PDB entry 6GIQ | electron microscopy, 3.23 A resolution | chains a and c of the 32 polymer chains in the assembly

[Chain a]
Name: Cytochrome c oxidase subunit 1
Source organism: Saccharomyces cerevisiae (strain ATCC 204508 / S288c)
Notes: EC 7.1.1.9
UniProt: P00401 (COX1_YEAST); residue numbers follow UniProt; this construct covers 1-534
Chain sequence (534 residues; each row starts with the number of its first residue):
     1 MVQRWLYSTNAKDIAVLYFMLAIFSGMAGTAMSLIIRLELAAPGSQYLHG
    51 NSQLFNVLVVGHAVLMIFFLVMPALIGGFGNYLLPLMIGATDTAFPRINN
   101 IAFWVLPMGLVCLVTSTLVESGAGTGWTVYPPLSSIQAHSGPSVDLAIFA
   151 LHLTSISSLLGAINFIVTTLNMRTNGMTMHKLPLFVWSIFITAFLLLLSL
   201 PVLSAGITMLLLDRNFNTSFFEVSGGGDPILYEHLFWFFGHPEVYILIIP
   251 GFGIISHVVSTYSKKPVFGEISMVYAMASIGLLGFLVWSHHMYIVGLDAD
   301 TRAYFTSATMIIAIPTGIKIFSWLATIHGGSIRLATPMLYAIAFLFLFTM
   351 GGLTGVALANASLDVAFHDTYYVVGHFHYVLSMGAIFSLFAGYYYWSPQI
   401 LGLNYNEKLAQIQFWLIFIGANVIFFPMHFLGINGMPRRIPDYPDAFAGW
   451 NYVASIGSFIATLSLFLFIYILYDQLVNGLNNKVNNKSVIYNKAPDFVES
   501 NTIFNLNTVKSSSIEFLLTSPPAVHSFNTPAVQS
Not modelled in the structure: 1-12
Bound ions: heme a Fe: His62, His378; Cu ion: His241, His291
Residues lining bound ligands:
  - heme a (HEA), molecule 1: Phe19, Ile23, Gly26, Met27, Thr30, Ser33, Ile36, Arg37, Val59, His62, Ala63, Met66, Ile67, Leu70, Val71, Trp127, Tyr371, Val374, Phe377, His378, Leu381, Ser382, Ile386, Leu389, Phe390, Ile417, Ile424, Phe425, Arg438, Arg439, Ser458, Ala461, Leu465, Phe468
  - heme a (HEA), molecule 2: Trp127, Trp237, Val244, Tyr245, Leu247, Ile248, His290, His291, Thr309, Ile312, Ala313, Thr316, Gly317, Ile320, Phe321, Phe348, Thr349, Gly352, Leu353, Gly355, Val356, Leu358, Ala359, Asp364, Phe367, His368, Asp369, Val373, His376, Phe377, Val380, Leu381, Arg438
Curated features (UniProtKB/Swiss-Prot):
  - binding site (Ca(2+)): Glu39, Ala42, Gly44, Pro441
  - binding site (Fe(II)-heme a): His62, His378
  - binding site (Cu cation): His241, His290, His291
  - binding site (O2): Tyr245
  - binding site (Mg(2+)): His368, Asp369
  - binding site (heme a3): His376
  - cross-link: His241 to Tyr245 (1'-histidyl-3'-tyrosine (His-Tyr))

[Chain c]
Name: Cytochrome c oxidase subunit 3
Source organism: Saccharomyces cerevisiae
UniProt: A0A0G3F1J2 (A0A0G3F1J2_YEASX); residue numbers follow UniProt; this construct covers 1-269
Chain sequence (269 residues; row label = number of the first residue in the row):
     1 MTHLERSRHQQHPFHMVMPSPWPIVVSFALLSLALSTALTMHGYIGNMNM
    51 VYLALFVLLTSSILWFRDIVAEATYLGDHTMAVRKGINLGFLMFVLSEVL
   101 IFAGLFWAYFHSAMSPDVTLGACWPPVGIEAVQPTELPLLNTIILLSSGA
   151 TVTYSHHALIAGNRNKALSGLLITFWLIVIFVTCQYIEYTNAAFTISDGV
   201 YGSVFYAGTGLHFLHMVMLAAMLGVNYWRMRNYHLTAGHHVGYETTIIYT
   251 HVLDVIWLFLYVVFYWWGV
Not modelled in the structure: 1-7

[Interface between chain a and chain c]
Pairs across the interface - 66 pairs, chain a then chain c:
  Ile14(a) with Ser20(c)
  Thr91(a) with His12(c)
  Phe95(a) with Ile87(c), hydrophobic; Phe91(c), hydrophobic
  Pro96(a) with Val17(c), hydrophobic
  Arg97(a) with Val17(c); Val25(c); Trp65(c); Ile69(c)
  Ile98(a) with Trp65(c), hydrophobic
  Asn100(a) with Ser20(c), hydrogen bond (side chain-backbone); Val25(c)
  Ile101(a) with Val25(c); Phe28(c), hydrophobic
  Trp104(a) with Val25(c); Ala29(c)
  Val105(a) with Ala29(c)
  Met108(a) with Ala29(c); Leu30(c), hydrophobic; Leu33(c), hydrophobic
  Cys112(a) with Ser36(c)
  Ile136(a) with Tyr44(c)
  His139(a) with Tyr44(c)
  Pro142(a) with Tyr44(c), hydrophobic
  Asp145(a) with Tyr44(c)
  Leu146(a) with Ser36(c); Thr40(c)
  Phe149(a) with Ser32(c); Ser36(c)
  Val167(a) with Gly90(c)
  Leu170(a) with Leu89(c), hydrophobic
  Asn171(a) with Phe14(c); Gly86(c)
  Met172(a) with His12(c); Phe14(c), hydrophobic
  Leu198(a) with Leu100(c)
  Pro201(a) with Ser97(c); Ile101(c)
  Val202(a) with Leu100(c)
  Ala205(a) with Ile101(c), hydrophobic; Leu105(c), hydrophobic
  Met209(a) with Leu105(c), hydrophobic
  Arg214(a) with Tyr44(c), hydrogen bond (backbone-side chain)
  Asn215(a) with Gly43(c)
  Asn217(a) with Ser197(c), hydrogen bond (backbone-side chain)
  Thr218(a) with Ile196(c), hydrogen bond (side chain-backbone); Ser203(c), hydrogen bond
  Phe220(a) with Asp198(c); Gly199(c); Val200(c); Tyr201(c); Gly202(c); Ser203(c); Val204(c)
  Gly225(a) with Leu120(c); Gly199(c); Val200(c)
  Gly226(a) with Asp117(c); Leu120(c); Val200(c)
  Gly227(a) with Val200(c)
  Leu231(a) with Ala108(c); His111(c); Ser112(c)
  His234(a) with Trp107(c)
  Phe527(a) with His12(c)
Interface residues without a listed pair, chain a (41 interface residues in all): Val111, Leu197, Ser204
Interface residues without a listed pair, chain c (45 interface residues in all): Pro19, Ile24, Leu39, Ala82, Thr119

[Summary]
41 residues of chain a and 45 residues of chain c are in contact, with 5 hydrogen bonds. Polar pairs include
Asn100(a)-Ser20(c), Arg214(a)-Tyr44(c) and Asn217(a)-Ser197(c). Bound to chain a: heme a.
Chain a is Cytochrome c oxidase subunit 1 (Saccharomyces cerevisiae (strain ATCC 204508 / S288c)) and chain c
is Cytochrome c oxidase subunit 3 (Saccharomyces cerevisiae); the structure, Saccharomyces cerevisiae
respiratory supercomplex III2IV, was determined by electron microscopy.
